Entry 9DC3 (electron microscopy, 2.31 A resolution); this record covers chains t and y of the 120 polymer chains in the assembly.

[Chain t (and y)]
Name: Capsid protein
From: adeno-associated virus 8
Notes: chain y of this document is another copy of the same molecule, construct and numbering; everything in this record applies to it too
UniProt: Q8JQF8 (Q8JQF8_9VIRU); numbering as in UniProt (aligned over 204-738)
Sequence (535 residues; numbered 204 to 738; the number before each row is that of its first residue):
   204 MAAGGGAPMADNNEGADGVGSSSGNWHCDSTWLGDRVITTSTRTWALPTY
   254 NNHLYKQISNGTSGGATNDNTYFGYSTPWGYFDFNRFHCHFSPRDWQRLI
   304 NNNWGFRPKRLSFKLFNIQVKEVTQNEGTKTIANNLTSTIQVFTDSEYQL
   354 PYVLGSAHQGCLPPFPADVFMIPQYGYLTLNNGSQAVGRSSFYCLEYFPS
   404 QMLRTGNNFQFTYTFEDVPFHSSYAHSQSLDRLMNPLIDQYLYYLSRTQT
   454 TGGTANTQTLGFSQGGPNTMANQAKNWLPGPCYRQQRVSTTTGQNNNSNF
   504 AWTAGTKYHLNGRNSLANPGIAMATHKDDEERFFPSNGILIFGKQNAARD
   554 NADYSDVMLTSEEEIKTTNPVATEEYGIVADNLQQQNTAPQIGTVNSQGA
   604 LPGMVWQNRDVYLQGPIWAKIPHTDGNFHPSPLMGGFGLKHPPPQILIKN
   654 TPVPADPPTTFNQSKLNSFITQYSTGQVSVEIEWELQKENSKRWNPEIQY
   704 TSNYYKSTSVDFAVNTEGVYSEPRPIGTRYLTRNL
Disordered / not traced: 204-218

[How chain t and chain y interact]
Contacting residue pairs - 106 pairs, chain t then chain y:
  Val222(t) - Gly223(y)
  Leu257(t) - Glu720(y)
  Tyr258(t) - Phe368(y)  hydrophobic
  Tyr258(t) - Ala370(y)  hydrophobic
  Tyr258(t) - Val717(y)
  Tyr258(t) - Gly721(y)
  Lys259(t) - Asn718(y)
  Lys259(t) - Thr719(y)
  Gln260(t) - Thr711(y)  hydrogen bond (side chain-backbone)
  Gln260(t) - Ser712(y)
  Gln260(t) - Val717(y)
  Gln260(t) - Asn718(y)  hydrogen bond (backbone-backbone)
  Gln260(t) - Thr719(y)
  Phe276(t) - Thr711(y)
  Phe276(t) - Val713(y)  hydrophobic
  Tyr278(t) - Val713(y)
  Tyr278(t) - Ala716(y)
  Asn329(t) - Thr332(y)  hydrogen bond
  Asn338(t) - Lys324(y)
  Asn338(t) - Asn337(y)  hydrogen bond
  Leu339(t) - Val222(y)
  Thr340(t) - Gln322(y)  hydrogen bond
  Thr340(t) - Asn337(y)
  Thr340(t) - Thr408(y)
  Ser341(t) - Gln322(y)  hydrogen bond
  Gln344(t) - Trp229(y)
  Asn385(t) - Lys709(y)
  Gln388(t) - Lys709(y)
  Gln388(t) - Ser710(y)
  Gln388(t) - Thr711(y)  hydrogen bond
  Ala389(t) - Lys709(y)
  Ala389(t) - Ser710(y)  hydrogen bond (backbone-backbone)
  Ala389(t) - Val713(y)  hydrophobic
  Gly391(t) - Ser705(y)
  Gly391(t) - Asn706(y)
  Gly391(t) - Tyr707(y)  hydrogen bond (backbone-backbone)
  Gly391(t) - Tyr708(y)
  Arg392(t) - Tyr707(y)
  Phe395(t) - Phe368(y)  hydrophobic
  Phe395(t) - Phe715(y)
  Phe395(t) - Ala716(y)  hydrophobic
  Phe395(t) - Val717(y)  hydrophobic
  Cys397(t) - Phe368(y)  hydrophobic
  Cys397(t) - Pro369(y)
  Glu399(t) - Trp229(y)  hydrogen bond (backbone-side chain)
  Glu399(t) - Cys231(y)
  Glu399(t) - Pro369(y)
  Glu399(t) - Ala370(y)
  Tyr400(t) - Cys231(y)
  Tyr400(t) - Ser233(y)  hydrogen bond
  Tyr400(t) - Ser295(y)
  Tyr400(t) - Asp298(y)  hydrogen bond
  Phe401(t) - Trp229(y)
  Phe401(t) - Cys231(y)
  Pro402(t) - Trp229(y)
  Pro402(t) - Cys231(y)
  Ser403(t) - Asn228(y)
  Ser403(t) - Trp229(y)  hydrogen bond (backbone-backbone)
  Gln404(t) - Asn228(y)
  Met405(t) - Ser225(y)  hydrogen bond (backbone-side chain)
  Met405(t) - Gly227(y)
  Met405(t) - Asn228(y)  hydrogen bond (backbone-side chain)
  Met405(t) - Trp229(y)
  Met405(t) - Asn320(y)
  Met405(t) - Gln680(y)
  Arg407(t) - Gly221(y)
  Arg407(t) - Val222(y)  hydrogen bond (side chain-backbone)
  Arg407(t) - Gly223(y)
  Arg407(t) - Ser224(y)
  Arg407(t) - Ser225(y)
  Arg407(t) - Asn320(y)
  Arg407(t) - Ile321(y)
  Arg407(t) - Thr408(y)  hydrogen bond (side chain-backbone)
  Thr408(t) - Gly223(y)
  Gly409(t) - Gly223(y)  hydrogen bond (backbone-backbone)
  Asn410(t) - Ser224(y)  hydrogen bond
  Asn410(t) - Ser225(y)  hydrogen bond (side chain-backbone)
  Thr654(t) - Gln680(y)
  Val656(t) - Lys324(y)
  Pro657(t) - Val372(y)  hydrophobic
  Pro657(t) - Tyr676(y)  hydrogen bond (backbone-side chain)
  Pro657(t) - Thr678(y)
  Ala658(t) - Tyr676(y)
  Asp659(t) - Lys333(y)  salt bridge
  Asp659(t) - Tyr676(y)
  Pro660(t) - Pro251(y)  hydrophobic
  Pro660(t) - Tyr676(y)
  Pro661(t) - Pro251(y)
  Pro661(t) - Met374(y)
  Thr662(t) - Thr252(y)
  Thr662(t) - Tyr253(y)
  Thr663(t) - Met374(y)
  Phe664(t) - Tyr253(y)
  Phe664(t) - Gly363(y)
  Phe664(t) - Met374(y)  hydrophobic
  Phe664(t) - Ile375(y)
  Phe664(t) - Pro376(y)  hydrophobic
  Asn665(t) - Met374(y)
  Gln666(t) - Gln362(y)  hydrogen bond
  Lys668(t) - Asp371(y)  salt bridge
  Lys668(t) - Val372(y)
  Lys668(t) - Gly721(y)  hydrogen bond (side chain-backbone)
  Leu669(t) - Ala249(y)  hydrophobic
  Leu669(t) - Val372(y)  hydrogen bond (backbone-backbone)
  Leu669(t) - Phe373(y)
  Ile673(t) - Tyr676(y)
Interface residues without a listed pair, chain t (52 interface residues in all): Thr342, Val390, Ser393, Leu406, Pro655, Phe672
Interface residues without a listed pair, chain y (61 interface residues in all): Asp232, Thr247, Phe319, Val326, Ile335, Leu339, Val722

[Summary]
The interface between chain t and chain y involves 52 residues on one side and 61 on the other, with 24
hydrogen bonds and 2 salt bridges. Polar pairs include Asp659(t)-Lys333(y), Lys668(t)-Asp371(y) and
Gln260(t)-Thr711(y).
Both chains are Capsid protein (adeno-associated virus 8). Entry 9DC3 (AAV8 in complex with the AAVX affinity
ligand) was determined by electron microscopy, deposited together with 9DC2.
